1ZUZ - chains A and B; structure by X-ray diffraction, 1.91 A resolution.

Chain A:
Name: calmodulin
Source organism: Homo sapiens
UniProt: P62158 (CALM_HUMAN); aligned to UniProt positions 1-150 over residues 0-149 (the alignment contains insertions or deletions, so no single offset holds)
Amino-acid sequence (150 residues; each row starts with the number of its first residue; numbering starts at 0):
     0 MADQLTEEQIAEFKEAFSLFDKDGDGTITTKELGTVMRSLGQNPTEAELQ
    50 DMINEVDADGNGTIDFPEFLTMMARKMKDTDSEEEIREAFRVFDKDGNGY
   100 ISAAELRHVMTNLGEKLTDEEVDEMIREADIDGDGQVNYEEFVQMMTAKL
Disordered / not traced: 0-3, 149
Metal / ion sites: Ca2+ site 1: D20, D22, D24, T26, E31; Ca2+ site 2: D56, D58, N60, T62, E67; Ca2+ site 3: D93, D95, N97, Y99, E104; Ca2+ site 4: D129, D131, D133, Q135, E140

Chain B:
Name: DRP-1 kinase
Notes: engineered mutation(s): S308D
Amino-acid sequence (19 residues; row label = number of the first residue in the row):
   302 RRRWKLDFSIVSLCNHLTR

Interface between chain A and chain B:
Pairs across the interface - 59 pairs, chain A then chain B:
  E7(A) with R302(B), salt bridge
  A10(A) with R302(B)
  E11(A) with R303(B), salt bridge; L307(B)
  E14(A) with R302(B), salt bridge; R304(B), salt bridge; L307(B)
  A15(A) with I311(B), hydrophobic
  L18(A) with I311(B), hydrophobic
  F19(A) with L314(B), hydrophobic
  V35(A) with C315(B), hydrophobic
  M36(A) with C315(B); L318(B), hydrophobic; T319(B)
  L39(A) with V312(B), hydrophobic; C315(B), hydrophobic
  Q41(A) with C315(B); N316(B); T319(B), hydrogen bond
  M51(A) with L318(B)
  M71(A) with L314(B), hydrophobic; L318(B), hydrophobic
  M72(A) with S310(B); L314(B), hydrophobic
  K75(A) with L314(B); H317(B)
  M76(A) with S310(B); S313(B), hydrogen bond
  D78(A) with H317(B), salt bridge
  D80(A) with S313(B); H317(B)
  E84(A) with H317(B), salt bridge
  E87(A) with N316(B)
  A88(A) with F309(B), hydrophobic; V312(B), hydrophobic; N316(B)
  V91(A) with V312(B), hydrophobic
  F92(A) with W305(B)
  I100(A) with W305(B), hydrophobic
  L105(A) with W305(B)
  M109(A) with D308(B)
  L112(A) with I311(B), hydrophobic
  E114(A) with R304(B), salt bridge; L307(B); D308(B)
  L116(A) with R304(B)
  E120(A) with R304(B), salt bridge
  M124(A) with R304(B); W305(B), hydrogen bond (backbone-side chain)
  A128(A) with W305(B), hydrophobic
  V136(A) with W305(B), hydrophobic
  F141(A) with W305(B), hydrophobic; F309(B), hydrophobic
  M144(A) with W305(B)
  M145(A) with W305(B); K306(B); F309(B), hydrophobic
  K148(A) with R303(B), hydrogen bond (backbone-side chain); K306(B)
Interface residues without a listed pair, chain A (41 interface residues in all): L32, F68, K115, I125

Summary:
41 residues of chain A face 18 of chain B across their interface; the contacts include 4 hydrogen bonds and 8
salt bridges. Polar pairs include E7(A)-R302(B), E11(A)-R303(B) and E14(A)-R302(B). D20(A), D22(A), D24(A),
T26(A) and E31(A) coordinate Ca2+ site 1.
Chain A is calmodulin (Homo sapiens) and chain B is DRP-1 kinase; the structure, Calmodulin in complex with a
mutant peptide from human DRP-1 kinase, was determined by X-ray diffraction.
